PDB entry 7UWR | electron microscopy, 2.61 A resolution | chains A and B

# Chain A (and B)
Molecule: Narbonolide/10-deoxymethynolide synthase PikA1, modules 1 and 2
Source organism: Streptomyces venezuelae
Notes: EC 2.3.1.239, 2.3.1.240; chain B of this document is another copy of the same molecule, construct and numbering; everything in this record applies to it too
Reference sequence: Q9ZGI5 (PIKA1_STRVZ); numbering as in UniProt (aligned over 89-974)
Chain sequence (886 residues; each row starts with the number of its first residue):
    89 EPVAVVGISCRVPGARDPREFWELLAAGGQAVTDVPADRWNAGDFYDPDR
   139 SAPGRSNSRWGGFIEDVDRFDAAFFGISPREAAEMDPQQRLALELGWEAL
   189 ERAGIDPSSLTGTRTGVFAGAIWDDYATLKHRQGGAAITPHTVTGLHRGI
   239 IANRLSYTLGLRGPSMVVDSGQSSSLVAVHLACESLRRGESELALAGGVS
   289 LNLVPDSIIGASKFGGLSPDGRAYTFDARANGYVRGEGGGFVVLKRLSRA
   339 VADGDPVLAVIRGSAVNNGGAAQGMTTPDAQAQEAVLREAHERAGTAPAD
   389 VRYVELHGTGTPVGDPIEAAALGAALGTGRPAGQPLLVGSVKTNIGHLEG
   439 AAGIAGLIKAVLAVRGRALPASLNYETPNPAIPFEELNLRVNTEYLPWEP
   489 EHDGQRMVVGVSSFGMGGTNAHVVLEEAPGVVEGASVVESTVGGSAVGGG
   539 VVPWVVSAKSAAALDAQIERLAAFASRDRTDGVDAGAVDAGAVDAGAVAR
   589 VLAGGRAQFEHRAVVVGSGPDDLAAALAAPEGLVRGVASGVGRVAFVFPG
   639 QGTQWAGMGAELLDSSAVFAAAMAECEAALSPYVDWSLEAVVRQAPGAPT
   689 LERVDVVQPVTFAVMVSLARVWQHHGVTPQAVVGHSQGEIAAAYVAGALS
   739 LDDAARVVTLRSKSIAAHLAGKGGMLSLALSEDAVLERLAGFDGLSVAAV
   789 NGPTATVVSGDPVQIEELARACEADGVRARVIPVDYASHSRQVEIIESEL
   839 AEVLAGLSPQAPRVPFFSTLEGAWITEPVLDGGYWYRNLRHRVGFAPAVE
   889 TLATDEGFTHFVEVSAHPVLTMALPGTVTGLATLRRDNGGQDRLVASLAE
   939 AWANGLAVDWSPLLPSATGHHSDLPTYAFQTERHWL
Disordered / not traced: 488-492, 518-538, 565-580, 953-959
Sequence notes: conflict Val519 (Gly in Q9ZGI5), Val520 (Cys in Q9ZGI5), Glu521 (Arg in Q9ZGI5)
Swiss-Prot annotation at these positions:
  - active site: Ser724 (Acyl-ester intermediate)
What the authors report for this chain:
  - catalytic residues: His395, His435, Ser724
  - catalytic residues: Tyr321 (proposed by the authors, not directly observed)
  - contacts within the chain: Asp212-Arg236 (salt bridge), Gln260-Met504
  - self-association interface (contacts with another copy of this molecule): Gly237, Asn241, Ser253, Phe302, Asn356, Met504, Gly505
  - mutagenesis - Q260A (12-fold), Q260C, Q260S, Y321L, Y321M, T397A, T399A: decreased catalytic activity

# Chain A / chain B interface
Residue-residue contacts - 118 pairs, chain A then chain B:
  Pro141(A) - Ala224(B)  hydrophobic
  Gly142(A) - Ala224(B)
  Arg202(A) - Glu377(B)  salt bridge
  Ile210(A) - His235(B)  hydrogen bond (backbone-side chain)
  Trp211(A) - Val231(B)  hydrophobic
  Trp211(A) - His235(B)
  Thr216(A) - His219(B)  hydrogen bond
  His219(A) - Thr216(B)  hydrogen bond
  His219(A) - His219(B)
  His219(A) - Arg220(B)
  Arg220(A) - His219(B)
  Ala224(A) - Pro141(B)  hydrophobic
  Ala224(A) - Gly142(B)
  Ile226(A) - Asp294(B)
  Ile226(A) - Ile297(B)  hydrophobic
  Ile226(A) - Gly298(B)
  Ile226(A) - Lys301(B)
  Thr227(A) - Lys301(B)
  Pro228(A) - Lys301(B)
  Val231(A) - Trp211(B)  hydrophobic
  Val231(A) - Gly298(B)
  Val231(A) - Met504(B)  hydrophobic
  Thr232(A) - Thr364(B)
  His235(A) - Ile210(B)  hydrogen bond (side chain-backbone)
  His235(A) - Trp211(B)
  His235(A) - Met504(B)
  Arg236(A) - Asp257(B)
  Gly237(A) - Asp257(B)  hydrogen bond (backbone-side chain)
  Ile238(A) - Met363(B)  hydrophobic
  Ile238(A) - Gly505(B)
  Asn241(A) - Asn356(B)
  Asn241(A) - Gly505(B)
  Asn241(A) - Thr507(B)  hydrogen bond
  Arg242(A) - Met363(B)
  Ser244(A) - Asn356(B)
  Ser244(A) - Gly358(B)
  Tyr245(A) - Gly358(B)
  Tyr245(A) - Ala359(B)
  Tyr245(A) - Ala360(B)
  Tyr245(A) - Gly362(B)  hydrogen bond (side chain-backbone)
  Tyr245(A) - Met363(B)
  Gly248(A) - Gly358(B)
  Gly248(A) - Ala359(B)
  Leu249(A) - Asn356(B)
  Leu249(A) - Gly358(B)  hydrogen bond (backbone-backbone)
  Arg250(A) - Asn355(B)
  Arg250(A) - Asn356(B)  hydrogen bond (backbone-backbone)
  Arg250(A) - Gly357(B)
  Arg250(A) - Asp367(B)  salt bridge
  Arg250(A) - Gln369(B)
  Arg250(A) - Ala370(B)
  Arg250(A) - Ala373(B)
  Gly251(A) - Asn355(B)
  Gly251(A) - Asn356(B)  hydrogen bond (backbone-backbone)
  Pro252(A) - Val354(B)
  Ser253(A) - Ser258(B)
  Ser253(A) - Asn356(B)
  Ser253(A) - Thr507(B)  hydrogen bond (backbone-side chain)
  Met254(A) - Val256(B)  hydrophobic
  Met254(A) - Asp257(B)
  Met254(A) - Val265(B)  hydrophobic
  Val255(A) - Val255(B)
  Val255(A) - Val256(B)
  Val255(A) - Asp257(B)  hydrogen bond (backbone-backbone)
  Val256(A) - Met254(B)  hydrophobic
  Val256(A) - Val255(B)
  Asp257(A) - Arg236(B)
  Asp257(A) - Gly237(B)  hydrogen bond (side chain-backbone)
  Asp257(A) - Met254(B)
  Asp257(A) - Val255(B)  hydrogen bond (backbone-backbone)
  Ser258(A) - Ser253(B)
  Val265(A) - Met254(B)  hydrophobic
  His268(A) - Glu278(B)  salt bridge
  Glu272(A) - Arg276(B)
  Arg276(A) - Glu272(B)
  Arg276(A) - Arg276(B)
  Glu278(A) - His268(B)  salt bridge
  Asp294(A) - Ile226(B)
  Ile297(A) - Ile226(B)  hydrophobic
  Gly298(A) - Ile226(B)
  Gly298(A) - Val231(B)
  Lys301(A) - Ile226(B)
  Lys301(A) - Thr227(B)
  Lys301(A) - Pro228(B)
  Val354(A) - Pro252(B)
  Asn355(A) - Arg250(B)
  Asn355(A) - Gly251(B)
  Asn356(A) - Asn241(B)
  Asn356(A) - Ser244(B)
  Asn356(A) - Leu249(B)
  Asn356(A) - Arg250(B)  hydrogen bond (backbone-backbone)
  Asn356(A) - Gly251(B)  hydrogen bond (backbone-backbone)
  Asn356(A) - Ser253(B)
  Gly357(A) - Arg250(B)
  Gly358(A) - Ser244(B)
  Gly358(A) - Tyr245(B)
  Gly358(A) - Gly248(B)
  Gly358(A) - Leu249(B)
  Ala359(A) - Tyr245(B)
  Ala359(A) - Gly248(B)
  Ala360(A) - Tyr245(B)
  Gly362(A) - Tyr245(B)  hydrogen bond (backbone-side chain)
  Met363(A) - Thr232(B)
  Met363(A) - Ile238(B)  hydrophobic
  Met363(A) - Arg242(B)
  Met363(A) - Tyr245(B)
  Thr364(A) - Thr232(B)
  Asp367(A) - Arg250(B)  salt bridge
  Gln369(A) - Arg250(B)
  Ala370(A) - Arg250(B)
  Ala373(A) - Arg250(B)
  Glu377(A) - Arg202(B)  salt bridge
  Met504(A) - Val231(B)  hydrophobic
  Met504(A) - His235(B)
  Gly505(A) - Ile238(B)
  Gly505(A) - Asn241(B)
  Thr507(A) - Asn241(B)  hydrogen bond
  Thr507(A) - Ser253(B)  hydrogen bond (side chain-backbone)
Also at the interface, not in a pair above, chain A (66 interface residues in all): Asp212, Ala215, Leu269, Ala299, Phe302, Gly506
Also at the interface, not in a pair above, chain B (66 interface residues in all): Asp212, Ala215, Leu269, Ala299, Phe302, Gly506

# Overview
The chain A/chain B interface involves 66 residues from each chain, with 19 hydrogen bonds and 6 salt bridges.
Polar contacts include Arg202(A)-Glu377(B), Arg250(A)-Asp367(B) and His268(A)-Glu278(B). From the paper:
catalytic residues His395(A), His435(A) and Ser724(A) among others; Q260A, Q260C and Q260S of chain A, among
others, reduce catalytic activity; 7 substitutions were tested in all.
Both chains are Narbonolide/10-deoxymethynolide synthase PikA1, modules 1 and 2 (Streptomyces venezuelae).
Entry 7UWR (KSQ+AT from first module of the pikromycin synthase) was determined by electron microscopy (same
publication as 8CZC).
